Entry 4ZXA (X-ray diffraction, 2.49 A resolution); this record covers chains A and W of the 4 polymer chains in the assembly.

Chain A:
Protein: Hydroquinone dioxygenase small subunit
Source organism: Pseudomonas sp. (strain WBC-3)
UniProtKB: C1I210 (C1I210_PSEWB); residues 1-164 here = UniProt positions 1-164
Sequence (168 residues; numbered -3 to 164; the number before each row is that of its first residue; numbers below 1 keep their minus sign (Gly-3 is residue -3)):
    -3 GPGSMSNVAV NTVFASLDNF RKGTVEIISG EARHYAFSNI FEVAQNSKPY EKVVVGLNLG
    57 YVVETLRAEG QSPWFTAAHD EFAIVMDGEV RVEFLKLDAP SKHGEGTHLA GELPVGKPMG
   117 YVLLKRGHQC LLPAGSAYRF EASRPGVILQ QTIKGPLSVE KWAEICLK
Not modelled in the structure: -3 to 1
Sequence notes: expression tag (-3 to 0)

Chain W:
Protein: Hydroquinone dioxygenase large subunit
Source organism: Pseudomonas sp. (strain WBC-3)
UniProtKB: C1I209 (C1I209_PSEWB); residue numbers follow UniProt; this construct covers 1-339
Sequence (339 residues; numbered 1 to 339; the number before each row is that of its first residue):
     1 MAMLESAVDS AAFADDDVQA SPPHAVTGYR SFQLGAFELS RDEYFARITW PAKGETRSHL
    61 IPADIFLRAM MRDVAWGFFY GWVNFDHVIG TRNYYGKVDL YAGTFNGTLK AAGVNYTENF
   121 ETPLIMATFK AILRDWTNAT FDPFAAPEET GSAFGRKNGE NLECIERFRI ATKRMPGLQD
   181 DSPLRNDLPV NRQFADVSQD EPEVHAAEGF EGELHAFSLF KYLSRSDVTW NPSVTSVCKA
   241 SLFCPTTEEF ILPVFHGNDR VEWFIQMSDE IVWDVGDKDD GNPRARITMR AGDVCAMPAD
   301 IRHQGYSTKR SMLMVWENAT PNLPHLYESG ELKPYPIEF
Not modelled in the structure: 1-15
Metal / ion sites: Cd2+: His256, Asn258, Glu262, His303 (together with 4-hydroxybenzonitrile)
Ligand contacts: 4-hydroxybenzonitrile (H8N): Trp76, Phe79, Trp230, Asn231, Pro232, Thr246, Glu248, Leu252, His256, Glu262, Phe264, Trp273, His303, Leu313, Val315

Interface between chain A and chain W:
Pairs across the interface (145; chain A residue first):
  Val6(A) - Arg192(W)
  Val6(A) - Gln193(W)
  Val6(A) - Asp196(W)
  Asn7(A) - Asp196(W)
  Asn7(A) - Asp269(W)
  Asn7(A) - Lys309(W)
  Thr8(A) - Gln193(W)
  Thr8(A) - Phe194(W)
  Thr8(A) - Asp196(W)  hydrogen bond (backbone-side chain)
  Thr8(A) - Val197(W)
  Thr8(A) - Ser268(W)
  Thr8(A) - Asp269(W)
  Thr8(A) - Lys309(W)  hydrogen bond
  Val9(A) - Ser268(W)
  Val9(A) - Asp269(W)  hydrogen bond (backbone-backbone)
  Val9(A) - Ala291(W)
  Phe10(A) - Phe220(W)  hydrophobic
  Phe10(A) - Met267(W)
  Phe10(A) - Ser268(W)
  Ala11(A) - Ala291(W)
  Arg17(A) - Arg290(W)
  Lys18(A) - Arg290(W)  hydrogen bond (backbone-side chain)
  Lys18(A) - Asp293(W)
  Gly19(A) - Thr288(W)
  Gly19(A) - Arg290(W)
  Gly19(A) - Asp293(W)  hydrogen bond (backbone-side chain)
  Thr20(A) - Arg286(W)
  Thr20(A) - Ile287(W)
  Thr20(A) - Thr288(W)  hydrogen bond (backbone-backbone)
  Glu22(A) - Ala285(W)
  Glu22(A) - Arg286(W)  hydrogen bond (backbone-backbone)
  Ile23(A) - Arg284(W)
  Ile24(A) - Pro283(W)
  Ile24(A) - Arg284(W)  hydrogen bond (backbone-backbone)
  Ser25(A) - Pro283(W)
  Ser25(A) - Arg284(W)  hydrogen bond (backbone-backbone)
  Arg29(A) - Glu338(W)  salt bridge
  Arg29(A) - Phe339(W)
  His30(A) - Tyr335(W)
  His30(A) - Pro336(W)
  Tyr31(A) - Val275(W)
  Tyr31(A) - Arg284(W)
  Tyr31(A) - Ala285(W)
  Tyr31(A) - Ile287(W)  hydrophobic
  Tyr31(A) - Cys295(W)
  Tyr31(A) - Ala296(W)  hydrogen bond (backbone-backbone)
  Tyr31(A) - Pro298(W)
  Ala32(A) - Trp263(W)  hydrophobic
  Ala32(A) - Val294(W)
  Phe33(A) - Ile287(W)  hydrophobic
  Phe33(A) - Thr288(W)
  Phe33(A) - Asp293(W)
  Phe33(A) - Val294(W)
  Phe33(A) - Cys295(W)  hydrophobic
  Ser34(A) - Asp293(W)
  Ser34(A) - Val294(W)  hydrogen bond (backbone-backbone)
  Asn35(A) - Ala291(W)  hydrogen bond (side chain-backbone)
  Asn35(A) - Gly292(W)
  Asn35(A) - Asp293(W)  hydrogen bond
  Ile36(A) - Gly292(W)  hydrogen bond (backbone-backbone)
  Ile36(A) - Val294(W)  hydrophobic
  Phe37(A) - Gly292(W)
  Val51(A) - Trp263(W)
  Val51(A) - Val294(W)
  Gly52(A) - Trp263(W)
  Gly52(A) - Trp316(W)
  Leu53(A) - Trp263(W)
  Leu53(A) - Trp316(W)
  Asn54(A) - Val261(W)
  Asn54(A) - Trp263(W)
  Asn54(A) - Trp316(W)
  Asn54(A) - Asn318(W)  hydrogen bond
  Leu55(A) - Asn318(W)
  Leu55(A) - Thr320(W)
  Leu55(A) - Leu326(W)  hydrophobic
  Tyr57(A) - Cys238(W)
  Tyr57(A) - Ala240(W)
  Tyr57(A) - Ser241(W)
  Tyr57(A) - Trp316(W)
  Val58(A) - Trp316(W)
  Val59(A) - Phe243(W)  hydrophobic
  Val59(A) - Trp316(W)  hydrophobic
  His75(A) - Lys239(W)
  Asp76(A) - Arg174(W)  salt bridge
  Asp76(A) - Cys238(W)  hydrogen bond (backbone-side chain)
  Phe78(A) - Arg174(W)
  Phe78(A) - Met175(W)  hydrophobic
  Phe78(A) - Ser236(W)
  Phe78(A) - Val237(W)
  Phe78(A) - Cys238(W)
  Ile80(A) - Leu219(W)  hydrophobic
  Met82(A) - Phe220(W)  hydrophobic
  Phe90(A) - Leu214(W)  hydrophobic
  Glu101(A) - Lys239(W)  salt bridge
  Lys113(A) - Phe210(W)
  Pro114(A) - Ala207(W)
  Pro114(A) - Phe210(W)
  Met115(A) - Ala206(W)
  Met115(A) - Ala207(W)  hydrogen bond (backbone-backbone)
  Met115(A) - Phe210(W)  hydrophobic
  Met115(A) - Glu213(W)
  Met115(A) - Leu214(W)
  Gly116(A) - His205(W)
  Gly116(A) - Ala207(W)
  Gly116(A) - Leu214(W)
  Tyr117(A) - Val204(W)
  Tyr117(A) - His205(W)  hydrogen bond (backbone-backbone)
  Tyr117(A) - Leu214(W)
  Val118(A) - Glu203(W)
  Val118(A) - Ala216(W)  hydrophobic
  Leu119(A) - Pro202(W)
  Leu119(A) - Glu203(W)  hydrogen bond (backbone-backbone)
  Leu120(A) - Pro202(W)  hydrophobic
  Arg122(A) - Phe220(W)
  Gly123(A) - Ser218(W)
  Gly123(A) - Leu219(W)  hydrogen bond (backbone-backbone)
  Gly123(A) - Phe220(W)  hydrogen bond (backbone-backbone)
  His124(A) - Asp200(W)  hydrogen bond (side chain-backbone)
  His124(A) - Glu201(W)
  His124(A) - Pro202(W)
  His124(A) - Phe217(W)
  His124(A) - Ser218(W)
  Gln125(A) - Met175(W)
  Gln125(A) - Ala216(W)
  Gln125(A) - Phe217(W)  hydrogen bond (backbone-backbone)
  Gln125(A) - Leu219(W)
  Gln125(A) - Thr235(W)  hydrogen bond (side chain-backbone)
  Gln125(A) - Ser236(W)
  Cys126(A) - Met175(W)
  Cys126(A) - His215(W)
  Cys126(A) - Ala216(W)  hydrophobic
  Leu127(A) - Arg174(W)
  Leu127(A) - Met175(W)
  Leu127(A) - His215(W)  hydrogen bond (backbone-backbone)
  Pro129(A) - Arg174(W)
  Gln147(A) - Ser236(W)  hydrogen bond
  Gln147(A) - Cys238(W)
  Gln147(A) - Ser241(W)  hydrogen bond
  Gln147(A) - Phe243(W)
  Trp158(A) - Ile337(W)  hydrophobic
  Trp158(A) - Phe339(W)  hydrophobic
  Ala159(A) - Phe339(W)  hydrophobic
  Cys162(A) - Phe339(W)  hydrophobic
  Leu163(A) - Phe339(W)
  Lys164(A) - Phe339(W)
Other interface residues (no listed pair), chain A (65 interface residues in all): Val21, Lys92, Ala130, Leu145, Thr148, Ile149
Other interface residues (no listed pair), chain W (70 interface residues in all): Leu178, Ala195, Leu242, Ile265, Met289, Met312, Leu323, Leu332

In short:
The interface between chain A and chain W involves 65 residues on one side and 70 on the other, with 27
hydrogen bonds and 3 salt bridges. Polar pairs include Arg29(A)-Glu338(W), Asp76(A)-Arg174(W) and
Glu101(A)-Lys239(W). Ligands of chain W: 4-hydroxybenzonitrile.
Chain A is Hydroquinone dioxygenase small subunit and chain W is Hydroquinone dioxygenase large subunit, both
from Pseudomonas sp. (strain WBC-3); the structure, Crystal Structure of hydroquinone 1,2-dioxygenase PnpCD in
complex with Cd2+ and 4-hydroxybenzonitrile, was determined by X-ray diffraction, deposited together with 4ZXC
and 4ZXD.
